3PV0 - chains E and G of the 5 polymer chains in the assembly; structure by X-ray diffraction, 3.10 A resolution.

# Chain E
Name: Maltose transporter subunit; periplasmic-binding component of ABC superfamily
From: Escherichia coli
UniProt: B1XC33 (B1XC33_ECODH); residues 1-370 here correspond to UniProt positions 27-396 (UniProt number = residue number + 26)
Sequence (370 residues; numbered 1 to 370; the number before each row is that of its first residue):
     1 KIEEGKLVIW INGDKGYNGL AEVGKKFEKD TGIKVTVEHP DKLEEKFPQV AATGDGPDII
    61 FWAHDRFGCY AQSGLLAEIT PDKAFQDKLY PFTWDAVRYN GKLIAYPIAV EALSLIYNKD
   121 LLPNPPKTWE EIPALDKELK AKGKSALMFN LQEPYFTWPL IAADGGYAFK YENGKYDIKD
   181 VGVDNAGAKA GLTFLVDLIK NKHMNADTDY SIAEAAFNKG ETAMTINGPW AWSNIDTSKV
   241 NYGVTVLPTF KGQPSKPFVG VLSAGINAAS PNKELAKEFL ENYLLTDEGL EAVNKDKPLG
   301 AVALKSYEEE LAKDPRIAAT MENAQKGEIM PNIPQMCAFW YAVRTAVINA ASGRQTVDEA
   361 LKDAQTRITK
Cystine bridges: Cys69-Cys337
Construct notes: engineered mutation Cys69 (Gly95 in B1XC33), Cys337 (Ser363 in B1XC33)

# Chain G
Name: Maltose transporter subunit; membrane component of ABC superfamily
From: Escherichia coli
UniProt: B1XC31 (B1XC31_ECODH); residue numbers follow UniProt; this construct covers 1-296
Sequence (296 residues; row label = number of the first residue in the row):
     1 MAMVQPKSQK ARLFITHLLL LLFIAAIMFP LLMVVAISLR QGNFATGSLI PEQISWDHWK
    61 LALGFSVEQA DGRITPPPFP VLLWLWNSVK VAGISAIGIV ALSTTCAYAF ARMRFPGKAT
   121 LLKGMLIFQM FPAVLSLVAL YALFDRLGEY IPFIGLNTHG GVIFAYLGGI ALHVWTIKGY
   181 FETIDSSLEE AAALDGATPW QAFRLVLLPL SVPILAVVFI LSFIAAITEV PVASLLLRDV
   241 NSYTLAVGMQ QYLNPQNYLW GDFAAAAVMS ALPITIVFLL AQRWLVNGLT AGGVKG
Not modelled in the structure: 1, 284-296

# Interface between chain E and chain G
Contacting residue pairs - 29 pairs, chain E then chain G:
  Lys1(E) - Arg238(G)  hydrogen bond (backbone-side chain)
  Asn12(E) - Asn254(G)
  Gly13(E) - Asn257(G)
  Asp14(E) - Gln256(G)
  Tyr17(E) - Asn257(G)
  Asn18(E) - Pro76(G)
  Glu38(E) - Val240(G)
  His39(E) - Phe79(G)
  Pro40(E) - Gln251(G)
  Asp41(E) - Gln251(G)
  Asp41(E) - Asn254(G)  hydrogen bond
  Asp41(E) - Pro255(G)
  Thr53(E) - Tyr141(G)  hydrogen bond
  Asp55(E) - Tyr141(G)  hydrogen bond
  Asp55(E) - Arg238(G)  salt bridge
  Gly56(E) - Arg238(G)  hydrogen bond (backbone-side chain)
  Asn150(E) - Gln256(G)
  Phe156(E) - Gln256(G)
  Tyr210(E) - Pro255(G)
  Tyr210(E) - Gln256(G)
  Ser211(E) - Pro255(G)  hydrogen bond (side chain-backbone)
  Ser211(E) - Tyr258(G)
  Ile212(E) - Ala45(G)  hydrophobic
  Ile212(E) - Thr46(G)
  Ala215(E) - Phe44(G)  hydrophobic
  Ala215(E) - Thr46(G)
  Lys219(E) - Phe44(G)
  Lys219(E) - Thr46(G)  hydrogen bond (side chain-backbone)
  Thr237(E) - Asp71(G)  hydrogen bond
Interface residues without a listed pair, chain E (27 interface residues in all): Ile2, Lys42, Lys46, Glu153, Asn218, Asp236
Interface residues without a listed pair, chain G (19 interface residues in all): Gly47, Tyr243, Gln250, Leu253

# In short
Chain E and chain G form an interface of 27 and 19 residues respectively, with 8 hydrogen bonds and 1 salt
bridge. Among the polar pairs are Asp55(E)-Arg238(G), Lys1(E)-Arg238(G) and Asp41(E)-Asn254(G).
Chain E is Maltose transporter subunit; periplasmic-binding component of ABC superfamily and chain G is
Maltose transporter subunit; membrane component of ABC superfamily, both from Escherichia coli; the structure,
Crystal Structure of a pre-translocation state MBP-Maltose transporter complex without nucleotide, was
determined by X-ray diffraction (same publication as 3PUY and 3PUZ).
